PDB entry 3PSW | X-ray diffraction, 1.99 A resolution | chains A and B

== Chain A (and B) ==
Molecule: Triosephosphate isomerase
Source organism: Plasmodium falciparum
Notes: EC 5.3.1.1; chain B of this document is another copy of the same molecule, construct and numbering; everything in this record applies to it too
Reference sequence: Q07412 (TPIS_PLAFA); residue numbers follow UniProt; this construct covers 1-248
Amino-acid sequence (248 residues; numbered 1 to 248; the number before each row is that of its first residue):
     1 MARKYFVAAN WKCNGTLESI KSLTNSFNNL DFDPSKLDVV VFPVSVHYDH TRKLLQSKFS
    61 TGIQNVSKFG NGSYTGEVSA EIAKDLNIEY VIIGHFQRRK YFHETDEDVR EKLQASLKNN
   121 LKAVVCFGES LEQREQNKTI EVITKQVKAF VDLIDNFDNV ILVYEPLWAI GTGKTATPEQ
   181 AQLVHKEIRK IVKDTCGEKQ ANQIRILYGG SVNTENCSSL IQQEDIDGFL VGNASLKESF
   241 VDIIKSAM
Unresolved in the structure: 1-2
Sequence notes: engineered mutation Q97 (Glu in Q07412), V163 (Ala in Q07412)
Swiss-Prot annotation at these positions:
  - active site: H95 (Electrophile), E165 (Proton acceptor)
  - binding site (D-glyceraldehyde 3-phosphate): N10, K12, G171, L230, G232, N233
  - mutagenesis: S73 (S73A: 3-fold decrease in substrate affinity; when associated with S-96), F96 (F96A: 2-fold decrease in substrate affinity; F96H: 6.7-fold decrease in substrate affinity; F96S: 5.5-fold decrease in substrate affinity. 3-fold decrease in substrate affinity ...), L167 (L167V: 3-fold decrease in substrate affinity; when associated with S-96)

== How chain A and chain B interact ==
Pairs across the interface (77):
  N10(A) - T75(B)  hydrogen bond
  K12(A) - G72(B)
  K12(A) - S73(B)  hydrogen bond
  K12(A) - T75(B)
  C13(A) - N71(B)
  C13(A) - G72(B)  hydrogen bond (backbone-backbone)
  C13(A) - Y74(B)
  C13(A) - E77(B)  hydrogen bond (side chain-backbone)
  C13(A) - S79(B)  hydrogen bond (side chain-backbone)
  C13(A) - I82(B)  hydrophobic
  N14(A) - G72(B)
  G15(A) - I82(B)
  T16(A) - D85(B)
  L17(A) - D85(B)  hydrogen bond (backbone-side chain)
  L17(A) - L86(B)  hydrophobic
  V44(A) - E77(B)
  V44(A) - V78(B)  hydrophobic
  V44(A) - I82(B)  hydrophobic
  S45(A) - S45(B)  hydrogen bond
  S45(A) - V46(B)
  S45(A) - V78(B)
  V46(A) - S45(B)
  V46(A) - V78(B)  hydrophobic
  V46(A) - I82(B)  hydrophobic
  V46(A) - L86(B)
  H47(A) - I82(B)
  D49(A) - D49(B)
  K53(A) - D49(B)  salt bridge
  Q64(A) - T75(B)
  Q64(A) - G76(B)  hydrogen bond (side chain-backbone)
  F69(A) - Y101(B)  hydrophobic
  N71(A) - C13(B)
  G72(A) - K12(B)
  G72(A) - C13(B)  hydrogen bond (backbone-backbone)
  G72(A) - N14(B)
  S73(A) - K12(B)  hydrogen bond
  S73(A) - Q97(B)
  Y74(A) - C13(B)
  Y74(A) - Q97(B)  hydrogen bond (backbone-side chain)
  Y74(A) - Y101(B)  hydrophobic
  T75(A) - N10(B)  hydrogen bond
  T75(A) - K12(B)
  T75(A) - Q64(B)
  T75(A) - H95(B)
  T75(A) - Q97(B)  hydrogen bond
  T75(A) - R98(B)  hydrogen bond (backbone-side chain)
  G76(A) - Q64(B)  hydrogen bond (backbone-side chain)
  G76(A) - R98(B)
  E77(A) - C13(B)  hydrogen bond (backbone-side chain)
  E77(A) - V44(B)
  E77(A) - R98(B)  salt bridge
  E77(A) - F102(B)
  V78(A) - V44(B)  hydrophobic
  V78(A) - S45(B)
  V78(A) - V46(B)  hydrophobic
  S79(A) - C13(B)  hydrogen bond (backbone-side chain)
  I82(A) - G15(B)
  I82(A) - V44(B)  hydrophobic
  I82(A) - V46(B)  hydrophobic
  I82(A) - H47(B)
  D85(A) - T16(B)
  D85(A) - L17(B)  hydrogen bond (side chain-backbone)
  L86(A) - L17(B)  hydrophobic
  L86(A) - V46(B)
  L86(A) - H47(B)
  H95(A) - T75(B)  hydrogen bond
  Q97(A) - S73(B)
  Q97(A) - Y74(B)
  Q97(A) - T75(B)  hydrogen bond
  R98(A) - T75(B)  hydrogen bond (side chain-backbone)
  R98(A) - G76(B)
  R98(A) - E77(B)  salt bridge
  Y101(A) - F69(B)  hydrophobic
  Y101(A) - S73(B)
  Y101(A) - Y74(B)  hydrophobic
  F102(A) - F69(B)  hydrophobic
  F102(A) - E77(B)
Also at the interface, not in a pair above, chain A (37 interface residues in all): H50, I63, N65, G70, I88
Also at the interface, not in a pair above, chain B (36 interface residues in all): I63, N65, G70, I88, N233

== In short ==
Chain A and chain B form an interface of 37 and 36 residues respectively; the contacts include 21 hydrogen
bonds and 3 salt bridges. Polar pairs include K53(A)-D49(B), E77(A)-R98(B) and N10(A)-T75(B).
Both chains are Triosephosphate isomerase (Plasmodium falciparum). Entry 3PSW (Structure of E97Q mutant of TIM
from Plasmodium falciparum) was determined by X-ray diffraction together with 3PSV from the same study.
